6UWX - chain A; structure by X-ray diffraction, 1.31 A resolution.

== Chain A ==
Protein: Bromodomain-containing protein 4
From: Homo sapiens
UniProtKB: O60885 (BRD4_HUMAN), isoform O60885-3; residues 44-168 here = UniProt positions 44-168
Sequence (127 residues; numbered 42 to 168; the number before each row is that of its first residue):
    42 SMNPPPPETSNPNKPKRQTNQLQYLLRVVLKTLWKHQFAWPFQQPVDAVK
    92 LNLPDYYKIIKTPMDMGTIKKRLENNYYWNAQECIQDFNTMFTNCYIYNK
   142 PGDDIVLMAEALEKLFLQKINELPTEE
Sequence notes: expression tag (42-43)
UniProt features mapped onto this chain:
  - site: Asn140 (Acetylated histone binding)
  - cross-link: Lys99 (Glycyl lysine isopeptide (Lys-Gly) (interchain with G-Cter in SUMO2))
  - natural variant: Asp145 (D145G: Found in a patient with a neurodevelopmental syndrome; uncertain significance)
  - mutagenesis: Asn140 (N140A: Abolishes binding to acetylated histones)
Residues lining bound ligands: QKD (ethyl (7S)-7-(thiophen-2-yl)-1,4-thiazepane-4-carboxylate): Trp81, Pro82, Phe83, Val87, Leu92, Leu94, Tyr97, Cys136, Tyr139, Asn140, Ile146, Met149
From the paper describing this entry:
  - binding site for QKD: Tyr97, Asn140

== In short ==
Chain A binds compound QKD. Curated annotation (UniProt) lists one mutagenesis site. The paper reports a
binding site for QKD at Tyr97 and Asn140.
Chain A is Bromodomain-containing protein 4 (Homo sapiens); the structure, Cocrystal of BRD4(D1) with a ethyl
carbamate thiazepane inhibitor, was determined by X-ray diffraction (same publication as 6UVJ and 6UVM).
